Entry 9NHN (electron microscopy, 3.90 A resolution); this record covers chains B and F of the 8 polymer chains in the assembly.

== Chain B (and F) ==
Name: BG505-CH505 Transmembrane protein gp41
Organism: Human immunodeficiency virus 1
Notes: chain F of this document is another copy of the same molecule, construct and numbering; everything in this record applies to it too
Amino-acid sequence (153 residues; row label = number of the first residue in the row):
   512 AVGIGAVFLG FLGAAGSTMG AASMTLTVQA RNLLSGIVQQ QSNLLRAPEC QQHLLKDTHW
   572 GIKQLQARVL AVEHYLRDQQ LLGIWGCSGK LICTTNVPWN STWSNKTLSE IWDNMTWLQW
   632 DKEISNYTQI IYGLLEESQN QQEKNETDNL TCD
Not modelled in the structure: 512-520, 540-567 (chain F: 512-519, 548-567)
Disulfides: C598-C604
Covalent attachments: N-acetylglucosamine (NAG) linked to N611
Ligand contacts: N-acetylglucosamine (NAG; 2-acetamido-2-deoxy-beta-D-glucopyranose): A526, G527, S528

== Chain B / chain F interface ==
Contacting residue pairs (13; chain B residue first):
  M535(B) with N651(F); E654(F); K655(F)
  T538(B) with I595(F)
  L576(B) with L576(F), hydrophobic; Q577(F)
  R579(B) with Q577(F); V580(F)
  V580(B) with V580(F), hydrophobic
  V583(B) with L587(F), hydrophobic
  Y586(B) with Q591(F)
  L602(B) with E654(F)
  I603(B) with T658(F)
Interface residues without a listed pair, chain B (12 interface residues in all): T569, I573, L587
Interface residues without a listed pair, chain F (13 interface residues in all): I573, V583, E584

== Summary ==
Chain B and chain F form an interface of 12 and 13 residues respectively. Ligands of chain B:
N-acetylglucosamine. N-acetylglucosamine is covalently linked to N611(B).
Chain B and chain F are both BG505-CH505 Transmembrane protein gp41 (Human immunodeficiency virus 1); the
structure, BG505-CH505 Env glycoprotein in complex with NHP pAb V1V2V3-2 isolated from animal RUu18 at week
14, was determined by electron microscopy (same publication as 9NHH, 9NHI, 9NHJ, 9NHK, 9NHL, 9NHM, 9NHO and
9NI9).
